Entry 5XAB (X-ray diffraction, 3.20 A resolution); this record covers chain A.

# Chain A
Protein: Sarcoplasmic/endoplasmic reticulum calcium ATPase 1
From: Oryctolagus cuniculus
Notes: EC 3.6.3.8
Reference sequence: P04191 (AT2A1_RABIT), isoform P04191-2; residues 1-994 here = UniProt positions 1-994
Chain sequence (995 residues; numbered 0 to 994; the number before each row is that of its first residue; numbering starts at 0):
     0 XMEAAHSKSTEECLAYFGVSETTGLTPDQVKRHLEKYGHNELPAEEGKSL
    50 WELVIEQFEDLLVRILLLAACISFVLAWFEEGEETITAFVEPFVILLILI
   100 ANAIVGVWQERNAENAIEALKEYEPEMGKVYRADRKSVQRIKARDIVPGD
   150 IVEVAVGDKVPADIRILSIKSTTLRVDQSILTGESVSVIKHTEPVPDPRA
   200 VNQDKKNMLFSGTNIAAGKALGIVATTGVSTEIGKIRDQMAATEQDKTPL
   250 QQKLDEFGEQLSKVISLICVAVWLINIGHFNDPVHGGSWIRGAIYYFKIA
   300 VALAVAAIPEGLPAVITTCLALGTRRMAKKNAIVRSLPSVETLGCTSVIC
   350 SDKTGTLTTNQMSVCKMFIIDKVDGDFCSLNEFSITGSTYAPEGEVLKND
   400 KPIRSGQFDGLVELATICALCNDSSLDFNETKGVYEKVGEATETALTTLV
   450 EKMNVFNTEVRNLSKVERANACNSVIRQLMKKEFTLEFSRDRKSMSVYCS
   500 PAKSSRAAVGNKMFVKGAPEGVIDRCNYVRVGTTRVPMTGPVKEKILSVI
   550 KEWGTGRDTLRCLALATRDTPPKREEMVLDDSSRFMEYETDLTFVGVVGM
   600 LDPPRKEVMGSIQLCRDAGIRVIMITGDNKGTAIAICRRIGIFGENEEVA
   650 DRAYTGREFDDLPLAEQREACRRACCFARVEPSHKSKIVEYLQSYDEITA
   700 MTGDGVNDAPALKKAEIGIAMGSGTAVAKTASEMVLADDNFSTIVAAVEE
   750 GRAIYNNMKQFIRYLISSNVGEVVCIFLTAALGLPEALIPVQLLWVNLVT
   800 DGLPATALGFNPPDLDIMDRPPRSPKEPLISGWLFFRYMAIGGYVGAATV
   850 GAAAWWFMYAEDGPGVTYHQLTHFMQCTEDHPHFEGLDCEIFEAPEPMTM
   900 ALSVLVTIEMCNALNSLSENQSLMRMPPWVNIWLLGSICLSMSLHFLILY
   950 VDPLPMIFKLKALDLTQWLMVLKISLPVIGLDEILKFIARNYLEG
Construct notes: acetylation (0)
Modified positions: ACE (acetyl group) at position 0
Metal / ion sites: Na+: L711, K712, A714, E732
Residues lining bound ligands: thapsigargin (TG1; octanoic acid [3S-[3alpha, 3abeta, 4alpha, 6beta, 6abeta, 7beta, 8alpha(Z), 9balpha]]-6-(acetyloxy)-2,3,-3a,4,5,6,6a,7,8,9b-decahydro-3,3a-dihydroxy-3,6,9-trimethyl-8-[(2-methyl-1-oxo-2-butenyl)ox y]-2-oxo-4-(1-oxobutoxy)-azuleno[4,5-b]furan-7-yl ester): K252, L253, E255, F256, Q259, L260, V263, I267, A306, I761, I765, N768, V769, V772, F776, L828, I829, F834, Y837, M838
Swiss-Prot annotation at these positions:
  - region (Interaction with PLN): I788 to G808, W932 to L943
  - active site: D351 (4-aspartylphosphate intermediate)
  - binding site (Ca(2+)): V304, A305, I307, E309, N768, E771, N796, T799, D800, E908
  - binding site (Mg(2+)): D351, T353, D703
  - binding site (ATP): T353, E442, R489, K515, R560, T625, G626, D627, R678, K684, N706
  - modified residue: T441 (Phosphothreonine), T569 (Phosphothreonine), S581 (Phosphoserine)
  - mutagenesis: E309 (E309A: Interferes with conformation changes that are essential for ATP-dependent Ca(2+) transport; E309Q: No loss of calcium binding ...), P789 (P789L: Almost complete loss of Ca(2+) transport activity because of reduced Ca(2+) affinity), C876 (C876A: Loss of ATP-dependent Ca(2+)transport), C888 (C888A: Loss of ATP-dependent Ca(2+)transport)

# Overview
Chain A binds thapsigargin. The Na+ site is built by L711, K712, A714 and E732. From UniProt: active-site
residue D351, 10 Ca2+-binding residues, 3 Mg2+-binding residues and 11 ATP-binding residues.
Chain A is Sarcoplasmic/endoplasmic reticulum calcium ATPase 1 (Oryctolagus cuniculus); the structure,
Complete structure factors and an atomic model of the calcium pump (SERCA1A) and associated phospholipids in
..., was determined by X-ray diffraction (same publication as 5XA9, 5XAA, 5XA7 and 5XA8).
